PDB entry 8UA9 | electron microscopy, 3.00 A resolution | chains B and C of the 16 polymer chains in the assembly

Chain B:
Name: Structural polyprotein
Source organism: Eastern equine encephalitis virus
Reference sequence: Q88678 (Q88678_EEEV); residues 1-418 here correspond to UniProt positions 325-742 (UniProt number = residue number + 324)
Amino-acid sequence (418 residues; each row starts with the number of its first residue):
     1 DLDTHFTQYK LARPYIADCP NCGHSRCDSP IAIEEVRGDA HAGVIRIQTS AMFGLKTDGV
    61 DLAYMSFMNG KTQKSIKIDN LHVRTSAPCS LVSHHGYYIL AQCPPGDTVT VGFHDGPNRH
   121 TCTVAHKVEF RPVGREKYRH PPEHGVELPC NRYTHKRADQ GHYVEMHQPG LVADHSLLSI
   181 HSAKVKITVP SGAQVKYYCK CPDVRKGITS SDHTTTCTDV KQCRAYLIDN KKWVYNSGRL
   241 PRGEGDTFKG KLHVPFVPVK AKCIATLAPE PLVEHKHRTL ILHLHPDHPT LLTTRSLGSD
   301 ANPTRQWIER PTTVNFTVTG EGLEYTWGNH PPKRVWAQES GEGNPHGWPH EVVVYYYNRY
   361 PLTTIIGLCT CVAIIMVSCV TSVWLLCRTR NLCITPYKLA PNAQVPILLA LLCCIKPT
Disulfides: Cys-19/Cys-122, Cys-89/Cys-103, Cys-150/Cys-263, Cys-199/Cys-223, Cys-201/Cys-217
Covalent attachments: N-acetylglucosamine (NAG) linked to Asn-315

Chain C:
Name: Structural polyprotein
Source organism: Eastern equine encephalitis virus
Reference sequence: P08768 (POLS_EEEV); residues 4-57 here correspond to UniProt positions 263-316 (UniProt number = residue number + 259)
Amino-acid sequence (54 residues; each row starts with the number of its first residue):
     4 TVMCVLANIT FPCDQPPCMP CCYEKNPHET LTMLEQNYDS RAYDQLLDAA VKCN
Swiss-Prot annotation at these positions:
  - glycosylation: Asn-11 (N-linked (GlcNAc...) asparagine)
Disulfides: Cys-24/Cys-56

How chain B and chain C interact:
Contacting residue pairs (35):
  Thr-7(B) / Val-54(C)
  Gln-8(B) / Leu-50(C)
  Gln-8(B) / Val-54(C)
  Lys-10(B) / Tyr-26(C)
  Lys-10(B) / Glu-27(C)  salt bridge
  Lys-10(B) / Val-54(C)
  Leu-11(B) / Tyr-26(C)  hydrophobic
  Leu-11(B) / Leu-34(C)  hydrophobic
  Leu-11(B) / Leu-37(C)  hydrophobic
  Leu-11(B) / Leu-50(C)  hydrophobic
  Tyr-163(B) / Asp-47(C)  hydrogen bond
  Glu-165(B) / Tyr-41(C)
  Gln-168(B) / His-31(C)
  Gln-168(B) / Leu-34(C)
  Gln-168(B) / Glu-38(C)
  Asn-230(B) / His-31(C)  hydrogen bond (backbone-side chain)
  Asn-230(B) / Leu-34(C)
  Lys-231(B) / Tyr-26(C)  hydrogen bond (backbone-side chain)
  Lys-231(B) / Pro-30(C)
  Lys-231(B) / Leu-34(C)
  Lys-232(B) / Tyr-26(C)
  Lys-232(B) / Leu-34(C)
  Trp-233(B) / Leu-34(C)
  Trp-233(B) / Leu-37(C)  hydrophobic
  Trp-233(B) / Glu-38(C)  hydrogen bond
  Trp-233(B) / Tyr-46(C)
  Phe-248(B) / Glu-38(C)
  Lys-249(B) / Glu-38(C)
  Lys-249(B) / Tyr-41(C)
  Gly-250(B) / Tyr-46(C)  hydrogen bond (backbone-side chain)
  Lys-251(B) / Tyr-41(C)
  Lys-251(B) / Tyr-46(C)  hydrogen bond (backbone-side chain)
  Lys-251(B) / Leu-50(C)
  Leu-252(B) / Leu-50(C)  hydrophobic
  His-253(B) / Asp-47(C)  salt bridge
Other interface residues (no listed pair), chain B (18 interface residues in all): His-167
Other interface residues (no listed pair), chain C (13 interface residues in all): Cys-56

Summary:
Chain B and chain C form an interface of 18 and 13 residues respectively, with 6 hydrogen bonds and 2 salt
bridges. Polar pairs include Lys-10(B)/Glu-27(C), His-253(B)/Asp-47(C) and Tyr-163(B)/Asp-47(C). Covalently
linked N-acetylglucosamine: at Asn-315(B).
Chain B is Structural polyprotein and chain C is Structural polyprotein, both from Eastern equine encephalitis
virus; the structure, Structure of eastern equine encephalitis virus VLP unliganded quasi-threefold spike
protein, was determined by electron microscopy (same publication as 8UA8).
